PDB entry 9CG9 | electron microscopy, 2.94 A resolution | chains A and I of the 11 polymer chains in the assembly

== Chain A ==
Name: Histone H3.2
From: Xenopus laevis
UniProtKB: P84233 (H32_XENLA); residues 1-135 here correspond to UniProt positions 2-136 (UniProt number = residue number + 1)
Amino-acid sequence (135 residues; each row starts with the number of its first residue):
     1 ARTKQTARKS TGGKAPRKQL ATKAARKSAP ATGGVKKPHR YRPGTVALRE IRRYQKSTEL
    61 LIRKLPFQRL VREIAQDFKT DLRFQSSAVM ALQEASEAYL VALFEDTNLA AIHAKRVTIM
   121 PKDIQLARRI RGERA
Unresolved in the structure: 1-36, 135
Sequence notes: engineered mutation Ala102 (Gly103 in P84233), Ala110 (Cys111 in P84233)
UniProt features mapped onto this chain:
  - modified residue: Arg2 (Asymmetric dimethylarginine), Thr3 (Phosphothreonine), Lys4 (Allysine), Gln5 (5-glutamyl dopamine), Thr6 (Phosphothreonine), Arg8 (Citrulline), Lys9 (N6,N6,N6-trimethyllysine), Ser10 (ADP-ribosylserine), Thr11 (Phosphothreonine), Lys14 (N6-(2-hydroxyisobutyryl)lysine), Arg17 (Asymmetric dimethylarginine), Lys18 (N6-(2-hydroxyisobutyryl)lysine), Lys23 (N6-(2-hydroxyisobutyryl)lysine), Arg26 (Citrulline), Lys27 (N6,N6,N6-trimethyllysine), Ser28 (ADP-ribosylserine), Lys36 (N6,N6,N6-trimethyllysine), Lys37 (N6-methyllysine), Tyr41 (Phosphotyrosine), Lys56 (N6,N6,N6-trimethyllysine) and 8 more in UniProt

== Chain I ==
Molecule: Widom 601 DNA reverse strand
Sequence (154 nucleotides; numbered 4 to 157; the number before each row is that of its first residue):
     4 TACATGCACA GGATGTATAT ATCTGACACG TGCCTGGAGA CTAGGGAGTA ATCCCCTTGG
    64 CGGTTAAAAC GCGGGGGACA GCGCGTACGT GCGTTTAAGC GGTGCTAGAG CTGTCTACGA
   124 CCAATTGAGC GGCCTCGGCA CCGGGATTCT CCAG

== How chain A and chain I interact ==
Contacting residue pairs - 28 pairs, chain A then chain I:
  His39(A) - DA16(I)  phosphate contact
  His39(A) - DT17(I)  sugar contact
  Arg40(A) - DT93(I)  hydrogen bond to the base
  Arg40(A) - DG94(I)  hydrogen bond to the sugar
  Tyr41(A) - DT17(I)  hydrogen bond to the phosphate
  Tyr41(A) - DG18(I)  sugar contact
  Tyr41(A) - DT93(I)  phosphate contact
  Tyr41(A) - DG94(I)  hydrogen bond to the phosphate
  Pro43(A) - DG92(I)  phosphate contact
  Gly44(A) - DG92(I)  hydrogen bond to the phosphate
  Gly44(A) - DT93(I)  hydrogen bond to the phosphate
  Thr45(A) - DT93(I)  hydrogen bond to the phosphate
  Val46(A) - DT93(I)  hydrogen bond to the phosphate
  Val46(A) - DG94(I)  phosphate contact
  Ala47(A) - DT93(I)  hydrogen bond to the phosphate
  Arg49(A) - DG18(I)  hydrogen bond to the phosphate
  Arg49(A) - DT19(I)  phosphate contact
  Lys56(A) - DA20(I)  salt bridge to the phosphate
  Arg63(A) - DA101(I)  phosphate contact
  Arg63(A) - DG102(I)  phosphate contact
  Lys64(A) - DG102(I)  hydrogen bond to the phosphate
  Leu65(A) - DA101(I)  sugar contact
  Leu65(A) - DG102(I)  hydrogen bond to the phosphate
  Pro66(A) - DA101(I)  phosphate contact
  Arg69(A) - DA101(I)  salt bridge to the phosphate
  Arg83(A) - DG111(I)  phosphate contact
  Lys115(A) - DC82(I)  sugar contact
  Lys115(A) - DA83(I)  salt bridge to the phosphate
Also at the interface, not in a pair above, chain A (19 interface residues in all): Arg42, Asp81
Also at the interface, not in a pair above, chain I (14 interface residues in all): DA110

== Summary ==
19 residues of chain A face 14 of chain I across their interface; the contacts include 12 hydrogen bonds and 3
salt bridges. Among the polar pairs are Arg40(A)-DT93(I), Arg40(A)-DG94(I) and Tyr41(A)-DT17(I).
Chain A is Histone H3.2 (Xenopus laevis) and chain I is Widom 601 DNA reverse strand; the structure, Cryo-EM
structure of an HMGB1 box bound to nucleosome at SHL-2, was determined by electron microscopy.
